PDB entry 4X62 | X-ray diffraction, 3.45 A resolution | chains A and P of the 23 polymer chains in the assembly

== Chain A ==
Molecule: 16S rRNA
Source organism: Thermus thermophilus HB8
Sequence (1522 nucleotides; numbered 0 to 1544 plus 19 insertion-coded residues; 42 numbers in that range are skipped by the numbering (no residue carries them; nothing is unmodelled there); the number before each row is that of its first residue; a row labelled like 190A-190L holds insertion residues (190A, then the next letters in order); numbering starts at 0):
     0 UUUGUUGGAG AGUUUGAUCC UGGCUCAGGG UGAACGCUGG CGGCGUGCCU AAGACAUGCA
    60 AGUCGUGCGG G
    73 CCGCGGGGUU UU
    88 ACUCCG
    95 UGGUC
   101 AGCGGCGGAC GGGUGAGUAA CGCGUGGGU
  129A G
   130 ACCUACCCGG AAGAGGGGGA CAACCCGGGG AAACUCGGGC UAAUCCCCCA UGUGGACCCG
   190 C
190A-190L CCCUUGGGGUGU
   191 GUCCAAAGGG CUUU
   216 GCCCGCUUCC GGAUGGGCCC GCGUCCCAUC AGCUAGUUGG UGGGGUAAUG GCCCACCAAG
   276 GCGACGACGG GUAGCCGGUC UGAGAGGAUG GCCGGCCACA GGGGCACUGA GACACGGGCC
   336 CCACUCCUAC GGGAGGCAGC AGUUAGGAAU CUUCCGCAAU GGGCGCAAGC CUGACGGAGC
   396 GACGCCGCUU GGAGGAAGAA GCCCUUCGGG GUGUAAACUC CUGAA
   442 CCCGGGACGA AACCCCCGAC GA
   474 GGGGACUGAC GGUACCGGG
   494 GUAAUAGCGC CGGCCAACUC CGUGCCAGCA GCCGCGGUAA UACGGAGGGC GCGAGCGUUA
   554 CCCGGAUUCA CUGGGCGUAA AGGGCGUGUA GGCGGCCUGG GGCGUCCCAU GUGAAAGACC
   614 ACGGCUCAAC CGUGGGGGAG CGUGGGAUAC GCUCAGGCUA GACGGUGGGA GAGGGUGGUG
   674 GAAUUCCCGG AGUAGCGGUG AAAUGCGCAG AUACCGGGAG GAACGCCGAU GGCGAAGGCA
   734 GCCACCUGGU CCACCCGUGA CGCUGAGGCG CGAAAGCGUG GGGAGCAAAC CGGAUUAGAU
   794 ACCCGGGUAG UCCACGCCCU AAACGAUGCG CGCUAGGUCU CUGGGUCU
   848 CCUGGGGGCC GAAGCUAACG CGUUAAGCGC GCCGCCUGGG GAGUACGGCC GCAAGGCUGA
   908 AACUCAAAGG AAUUGACGGG GGCCCGCACA AGCGGUGGAG CAUGUGGUUU AAUUCGAAGX
   968 AACGCGAAGA ACCUUACCAG GCCUUGACAU GCUAGG
 1003A G
  1004 AACCCGGGUG AAAGCCUGGG GUGCCCC
1030A-1030D GCGA
  1031 GGGGAGCCCU AGCACAGGUG CUGCAUGGCC GUCGUCAGCU CGUGCCGUGA GGUGUUGGGU
  1091 UAAGUCCCGC AACGAGCGCA ACCCCCGCCG UUAGUUGCCA GCGGUUCGGC CGGGCACUCU
  1151 AACGGGACUG CCCGCGAAA
  1171 GCGGGAGGAA GGAGGGGACG ACGUCUGGUC AGCAUGGCCC UUACGGCCUG GGCGACACAC
  1231 GUGCUACAAU GCCCACUACA AAGCGAUGCC ACCCGGCAAC GGGGAGCUAA UCGCAAAAAG
  1291 GUGGGCCCAG UUCGGAUUGG GGUCUGCAAC CCGACCCCAU GAAGCCGGAA UCGCUAGUAA
  1351 UCGCGGAUCA G
 1361A C
  1362 CAUGCCGCGG UGAAUACGUU CCCGGGCCUU GUACACACXG CCXGUXACGC CAUGGGAGCG
  1422 GGCUCUACCC GAAGUCGCCG GG
  1446 AGCCUACGGG
  1459 CAGGCGCCGA GGGUAGGGCC CGUGACUGGG GCGAAGUCGU AACAAGGUAG CUGUACCGGA
  1519 AGGUGCGGCU GGAUCCACUC CUUUCU
Not modelled in the structure: 0-4, 1534-1538
Differences from the reference sequence: conflict C1534 (A132811 in 55771382), A1535 (C132812 in 55771382)
Modified positions: PSU (pseudouridine-5'-monophosphate) at position 516, 7MG (7N-methyl-8-hydroguanosine-5'-monophosphate) at position 527, M2G (N2-dimethylguanosine-5'-monophosphate) at position 966, 5MC (5-methylcytidine-5'-monophosphate) at position 967, 2MG (2N-methylguanosine-5'-monophosphate) at position 1207, 5MC (5-methylcytidine-5'-monophosphate) at position 1400, 4OC (4n,o2'-methylcytidine-5'-monophosphate) at position 1402, 5MC (5-methylcytidine-5'-monophosphate) at position 1404, 5MC (5-methylcytidine-5'-monophosphate) at position 1407, UR3 (3-methyluridine-5'-monophoshate) at position 1498, MA6 (6N-dimethyladenosine-5'-monophoshate) at position 1518, MA6 (6N-dimethyladenosine-5'-monophoshate) at position 1519, PSU (pseudouridine-5'-monophosphate) at position 1540, PSU (pseudouridine-5'-monophosphate) at position 1541
Ion coordination: Mg2+ site 1 near U5 (its only coordinating residue here); K+ site 1 near U14 (its only coordinating residue here); Mg2+ site 2: G15, U920; Mg2+ site 3 near G21 (its only coordinating residue here); Mg2+ site 4 near G28 (its only coordinating residue here); Mg2+ site 5 near U37 (its only coordinating residue here); Mg2+ site 6 near C48 (its only coordinating residue here); Mg2+ site 7 near A53 (its only coordinating residue here); Mg2+ site 8: G61, U62; Mg2+ site 9: G70, U98; Mg2+ site 10: U83, C1543; Mg2+ site 11 near G107 (its only coordinating residue here); 94 more Mg2+ sites not listed; 13 more K+ sites not listed
Residues lining bound ligands:
  - paromomycin (PAR), molecule 1: G31, C47, C48, A50, A51, G52, A53, G113, U114, G115, A353, C355, A356, U358, U359, A360, G361, U365, C366
  - paromomycin (PAR), molecule 2: G567, G568, C569, G575, G821, C822, C862, U863, G874, C875
  - paromomycin (PAR), molecule 3: G610, A611, C613, A614, A622, C623, C624, G625, U626
  - paromomycin (PAR), molecule 4: G661, G662, A663, G664, A665, G666, G667, U740, G741, G742, U743
  - paromomycin (PAR), molecule 5: U669, G670, G671, U672, G673, G714, A715, A716, C717, G734, C735, C805, C806
  - paromomycin (PAR), molecule 6: 5MC_1404, G1405, U1406, 5MC_1407, A1408, C1409, G1489, C1490, G1491, A1492, A1493, G1494, U1495, C1496

== Chain P ==
Molecule: 30S ribosomal protein S16
Source organism: Thermus thermophilus (strain HB8 / ATCC 27634 / DSM 579)
Reference sequence: Q5SJH3 (RS16_THET8); numbering as in UniProt (aligned over 1-84)
Chain sequence (84 residues; numbered 1 to 84; the number before each row is that of its first residue):
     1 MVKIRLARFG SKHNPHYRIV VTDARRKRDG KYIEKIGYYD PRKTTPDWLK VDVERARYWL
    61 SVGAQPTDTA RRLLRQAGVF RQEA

== Interface between chain A and chain P ==
Residue-residue contacts (98):
  C43(A) / Lys-12(P)  phosphate contact
  C43(A) / His-13(P)  phosphate contact
  G44(A) / Ser-11(P)  phosphate contact
  G44(A) / Lys-12(P)  hydrogen bond to the phosphate
  C110(A) / Arg-25(P)  hydrogen bond to the sugar
  G111(A) / Arg-25(P)  sugar contact
  G112(A) / Lys-27(P)  phosphate contact
  A134(A) / Met-1(P)  base contact
  A134(A) / Arg-25(P)  base contact
  C135(A) / Met-1(P)  hydrogen bond to the base
  C136(A) / Met-1(P)  sugar contact
  C136(A) / Gly-63(P)  hydrogen bond to the sugar
  C136(A) / Gln-65(P)  phosphate contact
  C137(A) / Ser-61(P)  hydrogen bond to the sugar
  C137(A) / Gly-63(P)  sugar contact
  G227(A) / Val-62(P)  hydrogen bond to the base
  A228(A) / Val-2(P)  sugar contact
  A228(A) / Tyr-58(P)  sugar contact
  A228(A) / Trp-59(P)  sugar contact
  A228(A) / Val-62(P)  sugar contact
  U229(A) / Val-2(P)  sugar contact
  U229(A) / Asp-23(P)  hydrogen bond to the sugar
  U229(A) / Ile-33(P)  phosphate contact
  U229(A) / Trp-59(P)  phosphate contact
  G230(A) / Asp-23(P)  sugar contact
  G230(A) / Arg-25(P)  sugar contact
  G309(A) / Lys-27(P)  phosphate contact
  G309(A) / Gly-30(P)  phosphate contact
  G310(A) / Arg-26(P)  phosphate contact
  G310(A) / Lys-27(P)  salt bridge to the phosphate
  G310(A) / Gly-30(P)  phosphate contact
  G310(A) / Lys-31(P)  phosphate contact
  C311(A) / Arg-26(P)  salt bridge to the phosphate
  A374(A) / Tyr-17(P)  hydrogen bond to the sugar
  U375(A) / Leu-6(P)  hydrogen bond to the sugar
  U375(A) / Tyr-17(P)  hydrogen bond to the sugar
  U375(A) / Arg-28(P)  hydrogen bond to the base
  U375(A) / Thr-69(P)  hydrogen bond to the phosphate
  G376(A) / Arg-5(P)  hydrogen bond to the phosphate
  G376(A) / Leu-6(P)  hydrogen bond to the phosphate
  G376(A) / Arg-28(P)  sugar contact
  G376(A) / Thr-67(P)  hydrogen bond to the phosphate
  G376(A) / Thr-69(P)  phosphate contact
  G377(A) / Lys-3(P)  salt bridge to the phosphate
  G377(A) / Arg-5(P)  salt bridge to the phosphate
  G377(A) / Ala-24(P)  sugar contact
  C390(A) / Arg-28(P)  hydrogen bond to the phosphate
  G391(A) / Arg-8(P)  phosphate contact
  G391(A) / Arg-28(P)  salt bridge to the phosphate
  G392(A) / Arg-8(P)  salt bridge to the phosphate
  G392(A) / Lys-12(P)  phosphate contact
  G392(A) / His-13(P)  salt bridge to the phosphate
  A393(A) / Lys-12(P)  salt bridge to the phosphate
  A393(A) / His-13(P)  salt bridge to the phosphate
  C449(A) / Arg-42(P)  base contact
  C449(A) / Lys-43(P)  phosphate contact
  G450(A) / Pro-15(P)  sugar contact
  G450(A) / Pro-41(P)  sugar contact
  G450(A) / Arg-42(P)  sugar contact
  G450(A) / Lys-43(P)  salt bridge to the phosphate
  A452(A) / Lys-43(P)  salt bridge to the phosphate
  A452(A) / Arg-72(P)  hydrogen bond to the sugar
  A453(A) / Asp-68(P)  hydrogen bond to the sugar
  A453(A) / Arg-72(P)  sugar contact
  C454(A) / Asp-68(P)  sugar contact
  G462(A) / Gln-82(P)  hydrogen bond to the sugar
  A463(A) / Arg-75(P)  salt bridge to the phosphate
  A463(A) / Phe-80(P)  sugar contact
  A463(A) / Arg-81(P)  sugar contact
  A463(A) / Gln-82(P)  hydrogen bond to the sugar
  A463(A) / Glu-83(P)  hydrogen bond to the sugar
  G474(A) / Arg-75(P)  salt bridge to the phosphate
  G474(A) / Arg-81(P)  salt bridge to the phosphate
  G474(A) / Glu-83(P)  sugar contact
  G475(A) / Arg-81(P)  salt bridge to the phosphate
  C483(A) / His-13(P)  sugar contact
  A607(A) / Lys-31(P)  base contact
  A608(A) / Arg-18(P)  hydrogen bond to the phosphate
  A608(A) / Tyr-32(P)  hydrogen bond to the sugar
  A609(A) / Arg-18(P)  salt bridge to the phosphate
  G616(A) / Thr-45(P)  sugar contact
  G617(A) / Asn-14(P)  base contact
  G617(A) / Thr-44(P)  sugar contact
  G617(A) / Thr-45(P)  sugar contact
  C623(A) / Ser-11(P)  sugar contact
  C624(A) / Phe-9(P)  phosphate contact
  C624(A) / Gly-10(P)  phosphate contact
  C624(A) / Ser-11(P)  sugar contact
  C624(A) / Asn-14(P)  sugar contact
  C624(A) / His-16(P)  sugar contact
  G625(A) / Phe-9(P)  phosphate contact
  G625(A) / Gly-10(P)  phosphate contact
  G625(A) / His-16(P)  sugar contact
  U626(A) / Arg-18(P)  salt bridge to the phosphate
  U626(A) / Lys-35(P)  salt bridge to the phosphate
  U626(A) / Tyr-38(P)  phosphate contact
  G627(A) / Lys-35(P)  salt bridge to the phosphate
  G627(A) / Lys-50(P)  salt bridge to the phosphate
Other interface residues (no listed pair), chain A (48 interface residues in all): G231, A325, G378, A451
Other interface residues (no listed pair), chain P (51 interface residues in all): Asp-29, Tyr-39

== In short ==
The interface between chain A and chain P involves 48 residues on one side and 51 on the other, with 23
hydrogen bonds and 20 salt bridges. Among the polar pairs are C135(A)/Met-1(P), G227(A)/Val-62(P) and
U375(A)/Arg-28(P). Bound to chain A: 6 copies of paromomycin.
Here chain A is 16S rRNA (Thermus thermophilus HB8) and chain P is 30S ribosomal protein S16 (Thermus
thermophilus (strain HB8 / ATCC 27634 / DSM 579)). Entry 4X62 (Crystal Structure of 30S ribosomal subunit from
Thermus thermophilus) was determined by X-ray diffraction (same publication as 4X64, 4X65 and 4X66).
